Entry 1HZV (X-ray diffraction, 2.83 A resolution); this record covers chain A.

# Chain A
Name: Nitrite reductase
Source organism: Pseudomonas aeruginosa
Notes: EC 1.9.3.2
Reference sequence: P24474 (NIRS_PSEAE); residues 1-543 here correspond to UniProt positions 26-568 (UniProt number = residue number + 25)
Sequence (543 residues; row label = number of the first residue in the row):
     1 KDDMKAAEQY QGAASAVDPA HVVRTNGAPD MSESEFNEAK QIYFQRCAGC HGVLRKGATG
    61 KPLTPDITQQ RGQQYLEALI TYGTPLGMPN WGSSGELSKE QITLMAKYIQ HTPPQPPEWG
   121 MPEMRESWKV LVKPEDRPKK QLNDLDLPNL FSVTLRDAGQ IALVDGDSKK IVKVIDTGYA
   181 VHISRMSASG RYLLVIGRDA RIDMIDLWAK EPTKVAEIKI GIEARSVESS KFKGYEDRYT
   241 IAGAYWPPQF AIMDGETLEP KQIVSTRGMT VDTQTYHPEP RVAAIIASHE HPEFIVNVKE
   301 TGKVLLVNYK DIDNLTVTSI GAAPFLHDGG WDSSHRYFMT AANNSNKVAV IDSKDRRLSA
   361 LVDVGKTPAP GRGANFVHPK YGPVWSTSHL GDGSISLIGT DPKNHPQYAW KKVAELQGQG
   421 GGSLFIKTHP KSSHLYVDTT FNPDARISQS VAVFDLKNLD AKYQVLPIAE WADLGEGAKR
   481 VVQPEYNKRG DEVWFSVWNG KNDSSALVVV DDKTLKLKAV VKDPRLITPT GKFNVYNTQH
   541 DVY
Unresolved in the structure: 1-22, 89-95
Sequence notes: engineered mutation Ala-369 (His394 in P24474)
UniProt features mapped onto this chain:
  - region: Lys-1 to Pro-29 (N-terminal tail)
  - binding site (heme c): Cys-47, Cys-50, His-51, Arg-71, Thr-84, Met-88
  - binding site (heme d1): His-182, Arg-225, Ser-226, Tyr-245, Arg-372, Gln-483
Glycans and other covalent adducts: heme c (HEC) linked to Cys-47
Bound ions: heme c Fe near His-51 (its only coordinating residue here); heme d Fe near His-182 (its only coordinating residue here)
Residues lining bound ligands:
  - heme d (DHE): Ala-58, Arg-156, His-182, Ile-183, Arg-185, Arg-198, Arg-225, Ser-226, Tyr-245, Ala-283, Ala-284, Ile-285, His-327, Asp-328, Gly-371, Arg-372, Leu-424, Phe-425, Lys-427, Phe-441, Val-482, Gln-483, Trp-498, Thr-530, Gly-531, Phe-533
  - heme c (HEC): Ile-42, Tyr-43, Gln-45, Arg-46, Cys-50, His-51, Lys-61, Pro-62, Leu-63, Arg-71, Leu-76, Leu-79, Thr-84, Pro-85, Leu-86, Gly-87, Met-88, Met-105, Ile-109
  - nitric oxide (NO): His-327, Asp-328, Phe-425

# Overview
Bound to chain A: heme d and nitric oxide. Heme c is covalently linked to Cys-47. Curated annotation (UniProt)
lists 6 heme c-binding residues and 6 heme d1-binding residues.
Chain A is Nitrite reductase (Pseudomonas aeruginosa); the structure, Domain swing upon his to ala mutation in
nitrite reductase of pseudomonas aeruginosa, was determined by X-ray diffraction (same publication as 1HZU).
